5EUG - chain A; structure by X-ray diffraction, 1.60 A resolution.

Chain A:
Molecule: Protein (glycosylase)
Organism: Escherichia coli
Notes: EC 3.2.2.3
Reference sequence: P12295 (UNG_ECOLI); residue numbers follow UniProt; this construct covers 1-229
Chain sequence (229 residues; numbered 1 to 229; the number before each row is that of its first residue):
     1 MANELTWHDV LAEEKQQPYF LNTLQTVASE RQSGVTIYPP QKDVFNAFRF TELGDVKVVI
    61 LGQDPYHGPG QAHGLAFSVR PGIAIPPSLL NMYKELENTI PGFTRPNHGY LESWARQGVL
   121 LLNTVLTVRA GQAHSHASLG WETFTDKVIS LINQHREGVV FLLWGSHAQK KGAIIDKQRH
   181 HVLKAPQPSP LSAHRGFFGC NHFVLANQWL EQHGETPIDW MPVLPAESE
Not modelled in the structure: 1-4
Differences from the reference sequence: engineered mutation Gln187 (His in P12295); conflict His213 (Arg in P12295)
Curated features (UniProtKB/Swiss-Prot):
  - active site: Asp64 (Proton acceptor)
Small-molecule neighbours: uracil (URA): Gly62, Gln63, Asp64, Pro65, Tyr66, Leu75, Ala76, Phe77, Asn123
Reported in the primary citation:
  - mutagenesis - Y19H: unchanged catalytic activity
  - mutagenesis - D64N: decreased catalytic activity
  - catalytic residues: Asp64

Overview:
Bound to chain A: uracil. From UniProt: active-site residue Asp64. From the paper: the catalytic residue
Asp64; D64N reduces catalytic activity.
Chain A is Protein (glycosylase) (Escherichia coli); the structure, Crystallographic and enzymatic studies of
an active site variant H187Q of escherichia coli uracil DNA glycosylase ..., was determined by X-ray
diffraction (same publication as 2EUG, 3EUG and 1EUG).
